PDB entry 9GEF | X-ray diffraction, 2.62 A resolution | chains A and F of the 6 polymer chains in the assembly

# Chain A
Protein: DNA topoisomerase (ATP-hydrolyzing), DNA topoisomerase 4
Source organism: Streptococcus pneumoniae
Notes: EC 5.6.2.2
Amino-acid sequence (723 residues; row label = number of the first residue in the row; note: 352 numbers in that range are skipped by the numbering (no residue carries them; nothing is unmodelled there)):
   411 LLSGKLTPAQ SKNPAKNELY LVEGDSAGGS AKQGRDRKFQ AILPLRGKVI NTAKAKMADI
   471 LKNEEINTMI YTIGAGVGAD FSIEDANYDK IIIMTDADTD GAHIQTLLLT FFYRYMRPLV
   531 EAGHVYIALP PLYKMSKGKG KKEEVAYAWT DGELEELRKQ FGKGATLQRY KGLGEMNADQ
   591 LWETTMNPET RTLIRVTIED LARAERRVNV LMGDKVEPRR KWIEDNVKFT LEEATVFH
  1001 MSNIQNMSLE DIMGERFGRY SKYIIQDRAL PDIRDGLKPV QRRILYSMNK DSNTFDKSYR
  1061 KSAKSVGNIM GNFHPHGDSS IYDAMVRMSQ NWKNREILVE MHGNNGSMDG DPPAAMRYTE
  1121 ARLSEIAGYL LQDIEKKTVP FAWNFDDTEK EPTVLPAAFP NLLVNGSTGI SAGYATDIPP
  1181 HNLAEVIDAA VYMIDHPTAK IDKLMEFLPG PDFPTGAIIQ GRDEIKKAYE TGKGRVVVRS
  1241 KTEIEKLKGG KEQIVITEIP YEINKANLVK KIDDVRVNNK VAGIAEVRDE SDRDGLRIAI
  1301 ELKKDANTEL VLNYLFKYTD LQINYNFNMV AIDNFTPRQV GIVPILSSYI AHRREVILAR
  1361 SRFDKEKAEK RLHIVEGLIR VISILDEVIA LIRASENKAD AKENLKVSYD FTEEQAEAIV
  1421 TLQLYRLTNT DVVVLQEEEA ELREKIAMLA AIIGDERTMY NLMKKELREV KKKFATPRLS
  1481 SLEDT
Ion coordination: Mg2+: Asp-506, Asp-508; K+ site 1: Asn-587 (shared with 3 residues of chain B); K+ site 2: Met-1101, Gly-1103, Asn-1105 (shared with 1 residue of chain B); K+ site 3: Phe-1316, Lys-1317, Thr-1319, Gln-1322
Small-molecule neighbours: delafloxacin (TE9): Leu-412, Gly-434, Asp-435, Leu-455, Arg-456, Gly-457, Ser-1079

# Chain F
Molecule: 11-nt DNA strand
Sequence (11 nucleotides; row label = number of the first residue in the row):
     1 GGTTATCCAC A

# Chain A / chain F interface
Residue-residue contacts (31):
  Leu-412(A) with DA5(F), sugar contact
  Lys-458(A) with DT6(F), sugar contact; DC7(F), sugar contact
  Val-459(A) with DC7(F), sugar contact
  Ile-460(A) with DT6(F), phosphate contact; DC7(F), phosphate contact
  Asn-461(A) with DC7(F), hydrogen bond to the phosphate; DC8(F), hydrogen bond to the phosphate
  Lys-464(A) with DC8(F), salt bridge to the phosphate; DA9(F), salt bridge to the phosphate
  His-513(A) with DC7(F), hydrogen bond to the phosphate; DC8(F), salt bridge to the phosphate
  Val-626(A) with DA9(F), sugar contact; DC10(F), phosphate contact
  Arg-629(A) with DA9(F), salt bridge to the phosphate
  Arg-630(A) with DC10(F), salt bridge to the phosphate
  Pro-1112(A) with DG2(F), phosphate contact
  Arg-1117(A) with DG1(F), sugar contact
  Tyr-1118(A) with DG1(F), hydrogen bond to the phosphate
  Ile-1170(A) with DC8(F), base contact; DA9(F), sugar contact
  Ser-1171(A) with DC8(F), phosphate contact; DA9(F), sugar contact
  Ala-1172(A) with DC8(F), phosphate contact; DA9(F), phosphate contact
  Gly-1173(A) with DC8(F), phosphate contact; DA9(F), hydrogen bond to the phosphate
  Tyr-1174(A) with DA9(F), sugar contact
  Ala-1175(A) with DA9(F), sugar contact
  Arg-1235(A) with DA11(F), hydrogen bond to the phosphate
  Asn-1326(A) with DA11(F), sugar contact
Interface residues without a listed pair, chain A (28 interface residues in all): Arg-456, Asn-473, Leu-517, Glu-627, Phe-1017, Tyr-1020, Asn-1328
Interface residues without a listed pair, chain F (10 interface residues in all): DT4

# In short
The interface between chain A and chain F involves 28 residues on one side and 10 on the other; the contacts
include 6 hydrogen bonds and 5 salt bridges. Among the polar pairs are Asn-461(A)/DC7(F), Asn-461(A)/DC8(F)
and His-513(A)/DC7(F). Chain A binds delafloxacin.
Chain A is DNA topoisomerase (ATP-hydrolyzing), DNA topoisomerase 4 (Streptococcus pneumoniae) and chain F is
an 11-nt DNA strand; the structure, Experimental localization of metal-binding sites reveals the role of metal
ions in the delafloxacin-stabilized Streptococcus pneumoniae ..., was determined by X-ray diffraction.
